8V91 - chains B and I of the 6 polymer chains in the assembly; structure by electron microscopy, 2.60 A resolution.

== Chain B ==
Protein: Aquaporin-4
From: Homo sapiens
UniProtKB: P55087 (AQP4_HUMAN); numbering as in UniProt (aligned over 1-323)
Amino-acid sequence (323 residues; numbered 1 to 323; the number before each row is that of its first residue):
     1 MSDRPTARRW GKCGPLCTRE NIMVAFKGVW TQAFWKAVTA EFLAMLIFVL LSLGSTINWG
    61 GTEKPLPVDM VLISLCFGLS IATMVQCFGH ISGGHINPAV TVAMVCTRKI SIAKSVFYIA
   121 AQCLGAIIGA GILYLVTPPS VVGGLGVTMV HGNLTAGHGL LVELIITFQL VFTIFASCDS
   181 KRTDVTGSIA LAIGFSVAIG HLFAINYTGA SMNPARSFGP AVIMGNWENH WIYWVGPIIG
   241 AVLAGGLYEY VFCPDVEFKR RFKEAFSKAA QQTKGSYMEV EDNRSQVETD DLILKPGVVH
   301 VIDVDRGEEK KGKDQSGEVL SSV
Unresolved in the structure: 1-31, 255-323
Curated features (UniProtKB/Swiss-Prot):
  - motif: Asn97 to Ala99 (NPA 1), Asn213 to Ala215 (NPA 2)
  - modified residue: Ser111 (Phosphoserine), Ser180 (Phosphoserine), Ser276 (Phosphoserine), Ser285 (Phosphoserine), Thr289 (Phosphothreonine), Ser321 (Phosphoserine)
  - lipidation (S-palmitoyl cysteine): Cys13, Cys17
  - glycosylation (N-linked (GlcNAc...) asparagine): Asn153, Asn206
  - natural variant: Ala215 (A215T: In MLC4)

== Chain I ==
Protein: rAB 58 Light Chain
From: Homo sapiens
Notes: fragment: Fab
Amino-acid sequence (214 residues; row label = number of the first residue in the row):
     1 DIQMTQSPSA LSASVGDTVT ITCRASQSIR SWLAWYQQKP GKAPKLLIYK ASDLQSGVPS
    61 RFSGSGSGTD FTLTISGLQP DDFATYYCQH YNSYPYTFGQ GTKVEIRRTV AAPSVFIFPP
   121 SDEQLKSGTA SVVCLLNNFY PREAKVQWKV DNALQSGNSQ ESVTEQDSKD STYSLSSTLT
   181 LSKADYEKHK VYACEVTHQG LSSPVTKSFN RGEC
Unresolved in the structure: 170, 214
Disulfide bonds: Cys23-Cys88, Cys134-Cys194

== How chain B and chain I interact ==
Pairs across the interface - 10 pairs, chain B then chain I:
  Thr62(B) - Tyr49(I)
  Glu63(B) - Trp32(I)
  Glu63(B) - Tyr49(I)
  Glu63(B) - Lys50(I)
  Glu63(B) - Tyr91(I)  hydrogen bond (backbone-side chain)
  Lys64(B) - Trp32(I)
  Lys64(B) - Tyr91(I)  hydrogen bond (side chain-backbone)
  Lys64(B) - Asn92(I)  hydrogen bond (side chain-backbone)
  Pro65(B) - Trp32(I)
  Pro65(B) - Lys50(I)

== Overview ==
4 residues of chain B face 5 of chain I across their interface, with 3 hydrogen bonds. Among the polar pairs
are Glu63(B)-Tyr91(I), Lys64(B)-Tyr91(I) and Lys64(B)-Asn92(I).
Chain B is Aquaporin-4 and chain I is rAB 58 Light Chain, both from Homo sapiens; the structure, Structure of
human AQP4 with a pathogenic autoantibody- rAB 58, was determined by electron microscopy.
